Entry 1YGD (X-ray diffraction, 2.73 A resolution); this record covers chains A and B of the 4 polymer chains in the assembly.

[Chain A]
Name: Hemoglobin alpha chain
Organism: Homo sapiens
UniProtKB: P69905 (HBA_HUMAN); residue numbers follow UniProt; this construct covers 1-141
Amino-acid sequence (141 residues; row label = number of the first residue in the row):
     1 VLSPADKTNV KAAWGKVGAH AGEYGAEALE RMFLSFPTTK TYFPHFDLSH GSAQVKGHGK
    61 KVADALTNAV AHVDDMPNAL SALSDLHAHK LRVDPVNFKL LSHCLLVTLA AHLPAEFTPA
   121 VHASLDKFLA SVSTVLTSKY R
Bound ions: protoporphyrin IX containing zn Zn near His-87 (its only coordinating residue here)
Residues lining bound ligands: protoporphyrin IX containing zn (ZNH): Thr-39, Tyr-42, Phe-43, His-45, Phe-46, His-58, Lys-61, Val-62, Ala-65, Leu-66, Leu-83, Leu-86, His-87, Leu-91, Val-93, Asn-97, Phe-98, Leu-101, Val-132, Leu-136
UniProt features mapped onto this chain:
  - site: Lys-61 (Not glycated)
  - natural variant: Asp-6 (A6D: In J-Toronto; this construct carries the variant), Ala-13 (A13D: In J-Paris 1/J-Aljezur), Glu-27 (A27E: In Shenyang; this construct carries the variant), Lys-61 (K61N: In Zambia; deletion: In Clinic), Asp-64 (A64D: In Pontoise; this construct carries the variant), Asp-75 (D75A: In Lille; D75G: In Chapel Hill; D75N: In G-Pest), Ala-111 (A111D: In Petah Tikva)

[Chain B]
Name: Hemoglobin beta chain
Organism: Homo sapiens
UniProtKB: P68871 (HBB_HUMAN); numbering as in UniProt (aligned over 1-146)
Amino-acid sequence (146 residues; numbered 1 to 146; the number before each row is that of its first residue):
     1 MHLTPEEKSA VTALWGKVNV DEVGGEALGR LLVVYPETQR FFESFGDLST PDAVMGNPKV
    61 KAHGKKVLGA FSDGLAHLDN LKGTFATLSE LHCDKLHVDP ENFRLLGNVL VCVLAHHFGK
   121 EFTPPVQAAY QKVVAGVANA LAHKYH
Construct notes: engineered mutation Met-1 (Val in P68871), Glu-37 (Trp in P68871)
Bound ions: heme Fe: His-92 (together with oxygen molecule)
Residues lining bound ligands: heme / oxygen molecule: Leu-31, Thr-38, Phe-41, Phe-42, Phe-45, His-63, Lys-66, Val-67, Ala-70, Phe-71, Phe-85, Leu-88, Leu-91, His-92, Leu-96, Val-98, Asn-102, Phe-103, Leu-106, Val-137, Leu-141
UniProt features mapped onto this chain:
  - natural variant: Leu-3 (H3L: In Graz; this construct carries the variant), Glu-7 (E7A: In G-Makassar; E7K: In Hb C; E7Q: In Machida; E7V: In SKCA), Lys-8 (E8K: In G-Siriraj; this construct carries the variant), Val-11 (A11V: In Iraq-Halabja; this construct carries the variant), Gly-16 (W16G: In Randwick; this construct carries the variant), Val-23 (E23V: In D-Granada; this construct carries the variant), Gly-24 (V24G: In Miyashiro; this construct carries the variant), Gly-25 (G25D: In Moscva; G25R: In Riverdale-Bronx; G25V: In Savannah), Leu-32 (L32P: In Yokohama), Val-33 (L33V: In Muscat; this construct carries the variant), Arg-40 (Q40R: In Tianshui; this construct carries the variant), Phe-42 (F42Y: In Mequon; deletion: In Bruxelles), 11 further natural variant entries in UniProt

[Interface between chain A and chain B]
Residue-residue contacts (34; chain A residue first):
  Arg-31(A) / Phe-122(B)  hydrogen bond (side chain-backbone)
  Arg-31(A) / Thr-123(B)
  Arg-31(A) / Pro-124(B)
  Arg-31(A) / Gln-127(B)  hydrogen bond
  Leu-34(A) / Pro-124(B)  hydrophobic
  Leu-34(A) / Pro-125(B)
  Leu-34(A) / Ala-128(B)
  Ser-35(A) / Gln-127(B)
  Ser-35(A) / Ala-128(B)
  Ser-35(A) / Gln-131(B)
  Phe-36(A) / Gln-131(B)
  His-103(A) / Asn-108(B)  hydrogen bond
  His-103(A) / Gln-127(B)
  His-103(A) / Gln-131(B)  hydrogen bond
  Leu-106(A) / Cys-112(B)  hydrophobic
  Val-107(A) / Ala-115(B)  hydrophobic
  Val-107(A) / Gln-127(B)
  Ala-110(A) / Ala-115(B)
  Ala-110(A) / His-116(B)
  Ala-111(A) / Ala-115(B)
  Ala-111(A) / Gly-119(B)
  Pro-114(A) / His-116(B)  hydrogen bond (backbone-side chain)
  Phe-117(A) / Arg-30(B)  hydrogen bond (backbone-side chain)
  Phe-117(A) / His-116(B)
  Thr-118(A) / Arg-30(B)
  Pro-119(A) / Arg-30(B)
  Pro-119(A) / Met-55(B)  hydrophobic
  His-122(A) / Arg-30(B)  hydrogen bond
  His-122(A) / Val-34(B)
  His-122(A) / Cys-112(B)
  Ala-123(A) / Val-33(B)
  Ala-123(A) / Val-34(B)
  Asp-126(A) / Val-34(B)
  Asp-126(A) / Tyr-35(B)  hydrogen bond
Interface residues without a listed pair, chain A (19 interface residues in all): Glu-30, Cys-104, Ala-120
Interface residues without a listed pair, chain B (20 interface residues in all): Pro-51, Val-111, Lys-120

[Overview]
19 residues of chain A face 20 of chain B across their interface; the contacts include 8 hydrogen bonds. Among
the polar pairs are Arg-31(A)/Phe-122(B), Arg-31(A)/Gln-127(B) and His-103(A)/Asn-108(B). Ligands of chain A:
protoporphyrin IX containing zn. Ligands of chain B: heme / oxygen molecule.
Here chain A is Hemoglobin alpha chain and chain B is Hemoglobin beta chain, both from Homo sapiens. Entry
1YGD (T-To-T(High) quaternary transitions in human hemoglobin: betaW37E alpha zinc beta oxy (10 TEST SETS))
was determined by X-ray diffraction, deposited together with 1XXT, 1XY0, 1XZ5, 1XZ7, 1XZU, 1XZV and 45 further
entries.
